Entry 7B2A (X-ray diffraction, 1.91 A resolution); this record covers chain A.

# Chain A
Name: CirpA5
Organism: Rhipicephalus appendiculatus
Amino-acid sequence (167 residues; each row starts with the number of its first residue; note: 15 numbers in that range are skipped by the numbering (no residue carries them; nothing is unmodelled there)):
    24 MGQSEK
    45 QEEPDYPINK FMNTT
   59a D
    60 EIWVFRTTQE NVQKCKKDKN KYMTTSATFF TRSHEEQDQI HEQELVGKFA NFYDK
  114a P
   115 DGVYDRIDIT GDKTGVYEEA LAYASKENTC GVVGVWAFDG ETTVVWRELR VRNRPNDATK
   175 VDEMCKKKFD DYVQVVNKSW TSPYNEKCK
Unresolved in the structure: 24-28
Disulfide bonds: Cys-74/Cys-202, Cys-144/Cys-179

# Summary
Chain A is CirpA5 (Rhipicephalus appendiculatus); the structure, Complement inhibitor CirpA5 from
Rhipicephalus appendiculatus, was determined by X-ray diffraction together with 7B26, 7B28, 7B29 and 7B2D from
the same study.
